Entry 3MV9 (X-ray diffraction, 2.70 A resolution); this record covers chains D and E of the 5 polymer chains in the assembly.

# Chain D
Molecule: alpha chain of the TK3 TCR
Organism: Homo sapiens
Sequence (200 residues; each row starts with the number of its first residue; note: 17 numbers in that range are skipped by the numbering (no residue carries them; nothing is unmodelled there)):
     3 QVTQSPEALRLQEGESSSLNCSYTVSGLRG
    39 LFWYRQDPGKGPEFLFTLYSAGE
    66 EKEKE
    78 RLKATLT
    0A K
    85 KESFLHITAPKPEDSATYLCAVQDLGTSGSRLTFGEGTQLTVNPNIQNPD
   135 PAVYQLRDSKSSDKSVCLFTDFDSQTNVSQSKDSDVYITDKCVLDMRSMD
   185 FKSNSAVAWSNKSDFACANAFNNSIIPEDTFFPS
Disulfide bonds: Cys23-Cys104, Cys151-Cys201

# Chain E
Molecule: beta chain of the TK3 TCR
Organism: Homo sapiens
Sequence (241 residues; row label = number of the first residue in the row; note: 13 numbers in that range are skipped by the numbering (no residue carries them; nothing is unmodelled there)):
     1 DSGVTQTPKHLITATGQRVTLRCSPRSGDLS
    39 VYWYQQSLDQGLQFLIAYYNGEE
    66 RAKGNIL
    74 ERFSAQQF
    83 PDLHSELNLSSLELGDSALYFCASSARSGELFFGEGSRLTVLEDLKNVFP
   133 PEVAVFEPSEAEISHTQKATLVCLATGFYPDHVELSWWVNGKEVHSGVCT
   183 DPQPLKEQPALNDSRYALSSRLRVSATFWQNPRNHFRCQVQFYGLSENDE
   233 WTQDRAKPVTQIVSAEAWGRAD
Disulfide bonds: Cys23-Cys104, Cys155-Cys220

# How chain D and chain E interact
Disulfides between the chains: Cys176(D)-Cys181(E)
Pairs across the interface - 73 pairs, chain D then chain E:
  Tyr42(D) with Leu113(E), hydrogen bond (side chain-backbone); Phe115(E), hydrophobic
  Gln44(D) with Gln44(E); Phe103(E)
  Gly47(D) with Glu117(E)
  Lys48(D) with Glu117(E)
  Gly49(D) with Phe103(E); Gly116(E)
  Pro50(D) with Phe115(E)
  Tyr57(D) with Ser110(E)
  Gln107(D) with Gly111(E), hydrogen bond (side chain-backbone)
  Gly113(D) with Tyr40(E)
  Ser114(D) with Tyr40(E), hydrogen bond (backbone-side chain); Ser107(E); Gly111(E); Leu113(E)
  Arg115(D) with Tyr40(E); Ala67(E)
  Leu116(D) with Tyr42(E), hydrogen bond (backbone-side chain); Leu113(E), hydrophobic
  Phe118(D) with Tyr42(E), hydrophobic; Leu50(E), hydrophobic; Phe115(E), hydrophobic
  Glu120(D) with Gln48(E); Gly49(E), hydrogen bond (side chain-backbone)
  Asp134(D) with His147(E), salt bridge; Thr148(E)
  Tyr138(D) with Ser141(E); Ala143(E), hydrophobic; Glu144(E); His147(E); Thr148(E)
  Gln139(D) with Ser141(E), hydrogen bond (backbone-side chain)
  Leu140(D) with Phe138(E); Glu139(E); Thr152(E)
  Arg141(D) with Phe138(E); Glu139(E), hydrogen bond (backbone-backbone); Asp254(E), salt bridge
  Asp142(D) with Val137(E); Phe138(E)
  Ser143(D) with Val137(E), hydrogen bond (backbone-backbone); Glu139(E); Glu248(E)
  Lys148(D) with Phe138(E)
  Ser149(D) with Phe138(E)
  Val150(D) with Phe138(E), hydrophobic
  Leu152(D) with Thr152(E)
  Asp155(D) with Arg205(E), salt bridge
  Tyr171(D) with Glu189(E)
  Thr173(D) with Asp183(E); Ser201(E); Arg203(E)
  Cys176(D) with Cys181(E), disulfide; Arg203(E), hydrogen bond
  Val177(D) with Cys181(E), hydrogen bond (backbone-side chain)
  Leu178(D) with Gly179(E); Cys181(E); Arg205(E)
  Asp179(D) with Ser178(E); Gly179(E), hydrogen bond (backbone-backbone)
  Met180(D) with Lys150(E); Arg205(E)
  Phe185(D) with Lys150(E); Arg205(E)
  Ser187(D) with Arg205(E)
  Ser189(D) with Arg203(E), hydrogen bond (backbone-side chain)
  Ala190(D) with Arg203(E)
  Val191(D) with Arg203(E)
  Trp193(D) with Leu156(E), hydrophobic; Ala199(E), hydrophobic
  Phe215(D) with His147(E)
  Pro217(D) with Ala143(E), hydrophobic
Interface residues without a listed pair, chain D (53 interface residues in all): Phe40, Phe52, Thr55, Lys144, Thr154, Ser168, Ile172, Asp174, Lys175, Arg181, Ser182, Met183
Interface residues without a listed pair, chain E (54 interface residues in all): Phe52, Lys68, Leu101, Glu112, Val135, Ala136, Pro140, Glu142, Val154, His177, Thr182, Pro184, Leu187, Lys188, Ser207, Ala249, Arg252

# Overview
53 residues of chain D face 54 of chain E across their interface; the contacts include 1 disulfide bond, 12
hydrogen bonds and 3 salt bridges. Polar pairs include Asp134(D)-His147(E), Arg141(D)-Asp254(E) and
Asp155(D)-Arg205(E).
Here chain D is alpha chain of the TK3 TCR and chain E is beta chain of the TK3 TCR, both from Homo sapiens.
Entry 3MV9 (Crystal Structure of the TK3-Gln55Ala TCR in complex with HLA-B*3501/HPVG) was determined by X-ray
diffraction (same publication as 3MV7 and 3MV8).
